1UZN - chains A and B; structure by X-ray diffraction, 1.91 A resolution.

# Chain A (and B)
Name: 3-oxoacyl-[acyl-carrier protein] reductase
Organism: Mycobacterium tuberculosis
Notes: EC 1.1.1.100; chain B of this document is another copy of the same molecule, construct and numbering; everything in this record applies to it too
Reference sequence: Q48930 (FABG_MYCTU); residue numbers follow UniProt; this construct covers 1-247
Chain sequence (247 residues; numbered 1 to 247; the number before each row is that of its first residue):
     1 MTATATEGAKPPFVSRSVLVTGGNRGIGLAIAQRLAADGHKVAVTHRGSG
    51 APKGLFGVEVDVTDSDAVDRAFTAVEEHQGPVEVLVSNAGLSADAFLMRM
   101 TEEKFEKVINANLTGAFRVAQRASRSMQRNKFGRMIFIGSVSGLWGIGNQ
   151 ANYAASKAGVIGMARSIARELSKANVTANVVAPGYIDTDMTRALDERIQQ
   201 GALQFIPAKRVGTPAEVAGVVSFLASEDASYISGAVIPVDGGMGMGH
Unresolved in the structure: 1-8 (chain B: 1-8, 189-201)
Construct notes: engineered mutation V60 (Cys in Q48930), L144 (Ser in Q48930)
Ion coordination: Cs+ site 1: A36, H40; Cs+ site 2: A37, D38
Small-molecule neighbours: NADP (NAP; NADP nicotinamide-adenine-dinucleotide phosphate): G22, G23, N24, R25, G26, I27, R47, S49, V60, D61, V62, T63, N88, A89, G90, L91, A111, T188, D189

# Interface between chain A and chain B
Residue-residue contacts (64; chain A residue first):
  K10(A) with R34(B)
  R34(A) with A9(B); K10(B); D228(B), salt bridge
  R165(A) with M245(B); G246(B), hydrogen bond (side chain-backbone)
  A168(A) with P207(B)
  R169(A) with M245(B)
  S172(A) with P207(B); A208(B)
  K173(A) with P207(B), hydrogen bond (backbone-backbone); A208(B)
  Y185(A) with Y231(B)
  I206(A) with Y231(B)
  P207(A) with A168(B); R169(B); S172(B); K173(B), hydrogen bond (backbone-backbone)
  A208(A) with S172(B); K173(B); Y231(B), hydrophobic
  K209(A) with K173(B)
  R210(A) with S230(B); Y231(B), hydrogen bond (backbone-side chain)
  V211(A) with Y231(B)
  G212(A) with Y231(B), hydrogen bond (backbone-side chain)
  E216(A) with S230(B), hydrogen bond; Y231(B)
  G219(A) with F223(B); D228(B)
  V220(A) with F223(B), hydrophobic; I232(B), hydrophobic
  F223(A) with G219(B); V220(B), hydrophobic; F223(B), hydrophobic
  D228(A) with R34(B), salt bridge; G219(B)
  S230(A) with E216(B), hydrogen bond
  Y231(A) with Y185(B); I206(B); R210(B), hydrogen bond (side chain-backbone); V211(B); G212(B), hydrogen bond (side chain-backbone); E216(B); V239(B); D240(B), hydrogen bond (backbone-backbone); G241(B), hydrogen bond (backbone-backbone)
  I232(A) with V220(B), hydrophobic; I237(B), hydrophobic; P238(B)
  S233(A) with G242(B)
  G234(A) with M245(B)
  A235(A) with P238(B), hydrophobic
  P238(A) with I232(B); A235(B), hydrophobic
  V239(A) with Y231(B)
  D240(A) with Y231(B), hydrogen bond (backbone-backbone)
  G241(A) with Y231(B), hydrogen bond (backbone-backbone)
  G242(A) with S233(B)
  M245(A) with R165(B); R169(B); G234(B)
  G246(A) with R165(B), hydrogen bond (backbone-side chain)
  H247(A) with H247(B), hydrogen bond (backbone-side chain)
Other interface residues (no listed pair), chain A (39 interface residues in all): A9, P11, I186, A215, I237
Other interface residues (no listed pair), chain B (40 interface residues in all): P11, I186, F205, K209, A215

# Overview
39 residues of chain A face 40 of chain B across their interface; the contacts include 15 hydrogen bonds and 2
salt bridges. Polar contacts include R34(A)-D228(B), R165(A)-G246(B) and R210(A)-Y231(B). Chain A binds NADP.
A36(A) and H40(A) form the Cs+ site 1.
Both chains are 3-oxoacyl-[acyl-carrier protein] reductase (Mycobacterium tuberculosis). Entry 1UZN (MabA from
Mycobacterium tuberculosis) was determined by X-ray diffraction (same publication as 1UZL and 1UZM).
